PDB entry 2WO5 | X-ray diffraction, 2.20 A resolution | chains B and D of the 4 polymer chains in the assembly

== Chain B (and D) ==
Molecule: N-acetylneuraminate lyase
From: Escherichia coli
Notes: EC 4.1.3.3; chain D of this document is another copy of the same molecule, construct and numbering; everything in this record applies to it too
Reference sequence: P0A6L4 (NANA_ECOLI); residue numbers follow UniProt; this construct covers 2-297
Sequence (304 residues; numbered -6 to 297; the number before each row is that of its first residue; numbers below 1 keep their minus sign (Met-6 is residue -6)):
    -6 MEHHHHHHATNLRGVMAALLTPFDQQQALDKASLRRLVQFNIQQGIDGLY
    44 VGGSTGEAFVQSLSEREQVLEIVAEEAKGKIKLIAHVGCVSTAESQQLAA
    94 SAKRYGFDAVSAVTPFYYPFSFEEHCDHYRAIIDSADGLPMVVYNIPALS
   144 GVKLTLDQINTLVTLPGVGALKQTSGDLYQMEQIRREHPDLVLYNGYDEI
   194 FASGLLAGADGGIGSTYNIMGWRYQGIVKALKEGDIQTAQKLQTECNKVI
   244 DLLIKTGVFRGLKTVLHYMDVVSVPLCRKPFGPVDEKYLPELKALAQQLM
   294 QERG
Unresolved in the structure: -6 to 3, 297 (chain D: -6 to 1, 296-297)
Differences from the reference sequence: expression tag (-6 to 1)
Swiss-Prot annotation at these positions:
  - active site: Tyr137 (Proton donor), Lys165 (Schiff-base intermediate with substrate)
  - binding site (aceneuramate): Ser47, Thr48, Thr167, Gly189, Asp191, Glu192, Ser208
  - binding site (pyruvate): Ser47, Thr48
  - binding site (aldehydo-N-acetyl-D-mannosamine): Thr167, Gly189, Asp191, Glu192, Ser208
  - site (Required to correctly position the proton donor): Ser47, Tyr110
  - mutagenesis: Ser47 (S47A: 21-fold decrease in catalytic efficiency for the cleavage of Neu5Ac; S47C: 40-fold decrease in catalytic efficiency for the cleavage of Neu5Ac ...), Thr48 (T48A/S: Slight increase in catalytic efficiency for the cleavage of Neu5Ac), Tyr110 (Y110A: 40-fold decrease in catalytic efficiency for the cleavage of Neu5Ac; Y110F: No significant change in kinetic parameters for the cleavage of Neu5Ac), Tyr137 (Y137A: Loss of Neu5Ac cleavage activity. Is still able to form a Schiff base with the substrate; Y137F: Retains very low Neu5Ac cleavage activity), Leu142 (L142R: Changes substrate preference. Maintains much of its original N-acetylneuraminate lyase activity, but shows a 19-fold increase in condensation of L-aspartate beta-semialdehyde (L-ASA) and ...), Thr167 (T167A: 4-fold decrease in catalytic efficiency for the cleavage of Neu5Ac; T167S: No significant change in kinetic parameters for the cleavage of Neu5Ac), Glu192 (E192N: 6-fold higher specificity for dipropylaminocarbonyl-substituted derivatives), Phe252 (F252A/Y: No significant change in kinetic parameters for the cleavage of Neu5Ac)
Reported in the primary citation:
  - self-association interface (contacts with another copy of this molecule); pairs are residue here / residue on that copy: Glu192-Tyr172
  - specificity-determining residues: Glu192
  - mutagenesis - E192D, E192N: decreased catalytic activity on Neu5Ac
  - mutagenesis - E192Q: unchanged catalytic activity on Neu5Ac
  - mutagenesis - E192N, E192Q: increased catalytic activity on DPAH
  - mutagenesis - E192F, E192H, E192M, E192P, E192V: increased catalytic activity

== How chain B and chain D interact ==
Residue-residue contacts (48):
  Gly169(B) with Gly169(D)
  Leu171(B) with Leu171(D), hydrophobic; Ile193(D); Ser196(D)
  Tyr172(B) with Glu192(D); Ile193(D); Asn240(D); Ile243(D); Asp244(D), hydrogen bond; Ile247(D)
  Glu175(B) with Thr237(D), hydrogen bond; Asn240(D)
  Gln176(B) with Asp244(D)
  Arg179(B) with Thr237(D); Asn240(D); Lys241(D); Asp244(D), salt bridge
  Glu192(B) with Tyr172(D)
  Ile193(B) with Tyr172(D)
  Ala195(B) with Leu199(D)
  Ser196(B) with Leu171(D); Ser196(D), hydrogen bond (side chain-backbone); Leu199(D); Ala200(D)
  Leu198(B) with Gln233(D)
  Leu199(B) with Ala195(D); Ser196(D); Leu199(D), hydrophobic; Gln233(D), hydrogen bond (backbone-side chain)
  Ala200(B) with Ser196(D)
  Leu224(B) with Ile229(D)
  Gly227(B) with Gly227(D); Ile229(D)
  Ile229(B) with Leu199(D), hydrophobic; Leu224(D)
  Gln233(B) with Leu198(D); Leu199(D), hydrogen bond (side chain-backbone)
  Thr237(B) with Glu175(D); Arg179(D)
  Asn240(B) with Tyr172(D); Glu175(D); Arg179(D), hydrogen bond (backbone-side chain)
  Lys241(B) with Arg179(D)
  Ile243(B) with Tyr172(D)
  Asp244(B) with Tyr172(D), hydrogen bond; Gln176(D); Arg179(D), salt bridge
  Ile247(B) with Tyr172(D)
From the paper, about this interface:
  - specific contacts: Glu192(B)-Tyr172(D)

== In short ==
The chain B/chain D interface involves 23 residues from each chain; the contacts include 7 hydrogen bonds and
2 salt bridges. Among the polar pairs are Arg179(B)-Asp244(D), Tyr172(B)-Asp244(D) and Glu175(B)-Thr237(D).
The paper describes a contact between Glu192(B) and Tyr172(D). From the paper: E192F, E192H and E192M of chain
B, among others, increase catalytic activity; the specificity determinant Glu192(B); 8 substitutions were
tested in all.
Chain B and chain D are both N-acetylneuraminate lyase (Escherichia coli); the structure, Structure of wild
type E. coli N-acetylneuraminic acid lyase in space group P21 crystal form I, was determined by X-ray
diffraction together with 2WNN, 2WNQ, 2WNZ and 2WPB from the same study.
